PDB entry 4Q67 | X-ray diffraction, 2.04 A resolution | chain A

== Chain A ==
Molecule: Dihydrofolate reductase
From: Staphylococcus aureus MUF168
Notes: EC 1.5.1.3; engineered mutation(s): F98Y
Reference sequence: W7NDF6 (W7NDF6_STAAU); residues 0-157 here correspond to UniProt positions 1-158 (UniProt number = residue number + 1)
Amino-acid sequence (160 residues; numbered 0 to 159; the number before each row is that of its first residue; numbering starts at 0):
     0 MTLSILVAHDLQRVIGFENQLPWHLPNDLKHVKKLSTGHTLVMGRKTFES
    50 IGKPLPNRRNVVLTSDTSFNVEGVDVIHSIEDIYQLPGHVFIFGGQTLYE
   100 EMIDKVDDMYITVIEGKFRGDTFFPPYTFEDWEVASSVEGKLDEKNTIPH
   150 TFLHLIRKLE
Not modelled in the structure: 0, 158-159
Sequence notes: expression tag (158-159)
Residues lining bound ligands: NADP (NAP; NADP nicotinamide-adenine-dinucleotide phosphate): Val6, Ala7, Ile14, Gly15, Phe16, Asn18, Gln19, Leu20, Trp22, Gly43, Arg44, Lys45, Thr46, Leu62, Thr63, Ser64, Asp65, His77, Ile79, Phe92, Gly93, Gly94, Gln95, Thr96, Leu97, Tyr98, Glu100, Thr121
What the authors report for this chain:
  - mutagenesis - V31L (60-fold): decreased binding to compound 1
  - mutagenesis - V31L: decreased binding to trimethoprim
  - mutagenesis - L5I, L5V, V31I: decreased catalytic activity
  - mutagenesis - V31L: decreased catalytic activity on DHF
  - mutagenesis - V31L (Kd 42.9 uM): decreased binding to DHF
  - mutagenesis - V31L (Kd 15.6 uM): increased binding to NADP

== Summary ==
Chain A binds NADP. From the paper: L5I, L5V and V31I reduce catalytic activity; V31L reduces binding to
compound 1.
Chain A is Dihydrofolate reductase (Staphylococcus aureus MUF168); the structure, Staphylococcus aureus F98Y
mutant dihydrofolate reductase complexed with NADPH, was determined by X-ray diffraction (same publication as
4Q6A).
